Entry 7U7G (X-ray diffraction, 1.77 A resolution); this record covers chains A and P of the 3 polymer chains in the assembly.

[Chain A]
Molecule: DNA polymerase eta
Source organism: Homo sapiens
Notes: EC 2.7.7.7
Reference sequence: Q9Y253 (POLH_HUMAN); numbering as in UniProt (aligned over 1-432)
Amino-acid sequence (435 residues; each row starts with the number of its first residue; numbers below 1 keep their minus sign (Gly-2 is residue -2)):
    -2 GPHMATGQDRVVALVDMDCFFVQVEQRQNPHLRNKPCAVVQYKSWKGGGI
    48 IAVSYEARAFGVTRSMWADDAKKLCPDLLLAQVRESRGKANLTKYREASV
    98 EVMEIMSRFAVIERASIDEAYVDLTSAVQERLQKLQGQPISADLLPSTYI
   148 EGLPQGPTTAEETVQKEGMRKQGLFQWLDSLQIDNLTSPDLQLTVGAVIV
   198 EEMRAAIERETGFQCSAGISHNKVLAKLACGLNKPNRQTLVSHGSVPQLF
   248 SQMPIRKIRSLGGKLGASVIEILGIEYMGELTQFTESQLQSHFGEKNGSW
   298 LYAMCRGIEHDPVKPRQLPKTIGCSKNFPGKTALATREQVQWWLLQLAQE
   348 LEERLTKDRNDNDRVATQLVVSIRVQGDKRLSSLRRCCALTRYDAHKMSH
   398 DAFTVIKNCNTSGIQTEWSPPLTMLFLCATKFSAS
Disordered / not traced: 155-159
Sequence notes: expression tag (-2 to 0)
Metal / ion sites: Mn2+ site 1: Asp13, Asp115, Glu116 (together with 2'-deoxyguanosine-5'-triphosphate) (shared with DT8(P), DG9(P) of chain P); Mn2+ site 2: Asp13, Met14, Asp115 (together with diphosphate) (shared with DG9(P) of chain P)
Ligand contacts: 2'-deoxyguanosine-5'-triphosphate / diphosphate: Asp13, Met14, Asp15, Cys16, Phe17, Phe18, Gln38, Ile48, Ala49, Tyr52, Arg55, Arg61, Leu89, Ile114, Asp115, Glu116, Lys231
Curated features (UniProtKB/Swiss-Prot):
  - binding site (Mg(2+)): Asp13, Met14, Asp115, Glu116
  - binding site (Mn(2+)): Asp13, Met14, Asp115, Glu116
  - binding site (a 2'-deoxyribonucleoside 5'-triphosphate): Arg61
  - natural variant: Val37 (deletion: In XPV), Leu75 (deletion: In XPV), Arg93 (R93P: In XPV), Arg111 (R111H: In XPV), Thr122 (T122P: In XPV), Gly153 (G153D: In a breast cancer sample), Thr191 (T191P: In XPV), Gly263 (G263V: In XPV), Val266 (V266D: In XPV), Gly295 (G295R: In XPV), Arg361 (R361S: In XPV)
  - mutagenesis: Tyr52 (Y52A/F: Reduces DNA polymerase activity; Y52E: Reduces DNA polymerase activity. Increases fidelity of replication and reduces translesion bypass), Arg61 (R61A: Reduces enzymatic activity by two-thirds), Ser62 (S62G: Increased DNA polymerase activity and translesion bypass compared to wild-type), Ala68 (A68S/V: Severe reduction in thymine dimer translesion bypass), Asn324 to Pro326 (Reduces binding to chromatin and to monoubiquitinated PCNA. Abolishes binding to monoubiquitinated PCNA; when associated with 705-E--H-713 Del)

[Chain P]
Molecule: 9-nt DNA strand
Sequence (9 nucleotides; each row starts with the number of its first residue):
     1 AGCGTCATG
Metal / ion sites: Mn2+ site 1: DT8, DG9 (together with 2'-deoxyguanosine-5'-triphosphate) (shared with Asp13(A), Asp115(A), Glu116(A) of chain A); Mn2+ site 2: DG9 (together with diphosphate) (shared with Asp13(A), Met14(A), Asp115(A) of chain A)

[How chain A and chain P interact]
Contacting residue pairs (33):
  Asp13(A) - DG9(P)  phosphate contact
  Phe17(A) - DG9(P)  hydrogen bond to the phosphate
  Phe18(A) - DG9(P)  hydrogen bond to the phosphate
  Gln38(A) - DG9(P)  base contact
  Ile48(A) - DG9(P)  sugar contact
  Ala49(A) - DG9(P)  phosphate contact
  Arg61(A) - DT8(P)  hydrogen bond to the base
  Arg61(A) - DG9(P)  hydrogen bond to the base
  Leu89(A) - DG9(P)  base contact
  Ser113(A) - DT8(P)  phosphate contact
  Ile114(A) - DG9(P)  sugar contact
  Asp115(A) - DT8(P)  phosphate contact
  Asp115(A) - DG9(P)  phosphate contact
  Glu116(A) - DT8(P)  phosphate contact
  Lys224(A) - DT8(P)  phosphate contact
  Ile255(A) - DA7(P)  phosphate contact
  Arg256(A) - DA7(P)  phosphate contact
  Ser257(A) - DC6(P)  phosphate contact
  Ser257(A) - DA7(P)  hydrogen bond to the phosphate
  Leu258(A) - DA7(P)  hydrogen bond to the phosphate
  Gly259(A) - DA7(P)  hydrogen bond to the phosphate
  Gly260(A) - DC6(P)  phosphate contact
  Gly260(A) - DA7(P)  hydrogen bond to the phosphate
  Lys261(A) - DT5(P)  salt bridge to the phosphate
  Lys261(A) - DC6(P)  hydrogen bond to the phosphate
  Leu262(A) - DC6(P)  hydrogen bond to the phosphate
  Arg377(A) - DG4(P)  salt bridge to the phosphate
  Leu381(A) - DC3(P)  phosphate contact
  Arg382(A) - DG2(P)  sugar contact
  Arg382(A) - DC3(P)  hydrogen bond to the phosphate
  Arg383(A) - DG2(P)  phosphate contact
  Cys384(A) - DA1(P)  phosphate contact
  Cys384(A) - DG2(P)  hydrogen bond to the phosphate
Interface residues without a listed pair, chain A (30 interface residues in all): Cys16, Gln365, Ser379, Ser380

[Overview]
30 residues of chain A face 9 of chain P across their interface; the contacts include 12 hydrogen bonds and 2
salt bridges. Among the polar pairs are Arg61(A)-DT8(P), Arg61(A)-DG9(P) and Phe17(A)-DG9(P). Ligands of chain
A: 2'-deoxyguanosine-5'-triphosphate / diphosphate.
Here chain A is DNA polymerase eta (Homo sapiens) and chain P is a 9-nt DNA strand. Entry 7U7G (Human DNA
polymerase eta-DNA ternary mismatch complex:reaction with 10.0 mM Mn2+ for 120s) was determined by X-ray
diffraction, deposited together with 7U72, 7U73, 7U74, 7U75, 7U76, 7U77 and 26 further entries.
